PDB entry 6HIV | electron microscopy, 7.80 A resolution (low resolution: residue-level contacts below are approximate; hydrogen-bond / salt-bridge calls are withheld) | chains CU and CA of the 154 polymer chains in the assembly

== Chain CU ==
Molecule: bS12m
Source organism: Trypanosoma brucei brucei
Reference sequence: Q580M9 (Q580M9_TRYB2); residue numbers follow UniProt; this construct covers 1-193
Sequence (193 residues; row label = number of the first residue in the row):
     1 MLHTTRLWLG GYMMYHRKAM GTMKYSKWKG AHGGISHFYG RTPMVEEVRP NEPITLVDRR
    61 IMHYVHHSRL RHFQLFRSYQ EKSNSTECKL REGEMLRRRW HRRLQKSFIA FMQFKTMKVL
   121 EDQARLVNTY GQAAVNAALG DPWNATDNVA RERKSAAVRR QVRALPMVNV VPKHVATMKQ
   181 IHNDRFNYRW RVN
Not modelled in the structure: 1-9

== Chain CA ==
Molecule: 9s rRNA
Source organism: Trypanosoma brucei brucei
Sequence (621 nucleotides; each row starts with the number of its first residue):
     1 UAAAUUAUGG UCAAUUGUUA GUAUUCAUAU UAAUUUUUUU AAAUGUUUUA UCAUUUUAUA
    61 AAGGUUUAUU UUUGAAAGAU UUUUUGUAUA AAAUUUUAGG AAUAGUUAAU AAUAAUUUAU
   121 AAUUUUGAUU AGAUUGUUUU GUUAAUGCUA UUAGAUGGGU GUGGAAAAAU AAAAAAAAUA
   181 AUUAAUAUAU AUCAAUAAUA AAUUAAAUUA AUCUAUUAGU CAGAAAUGGA UGCCAGCCGU
   241 UGCGGUAAUU UCUAUGCUUU UAAAUAUUAU ACAAUUAUCA UAUUAAAUUG UUAAGUGUUG
   301 AUUUAACCAA UAAAAAUAUA AAUAAUUUUU AUUUGUUUUU AAACACCAUU AGGUAUAUGC
   361 AAAUAUAAAA UUAUAGUAAU UAUAAAUUAU AUUAUAUUAU AUUUAUUCAU AUAAUUAAUA
   421 GGAUAAUAUU UGUAGUUUUU GAUACCAUGA UAAGGAUUAU AAAUUGAAAG UGUUAAUAUC
   481 AUAAUCAAAA UUUAUUAUUU AUAUUAAAUA UGUAUGUGUA GAUAAAAUAA GAAAUUAAAA
   541 AGGUAUUGUU GCCCACCAAU UUUUAUAAUA AAAAUAACGU GCAGUAAUUA AUAUAUUUAU
   601 AAAAAUAUAU UUUUUUUUUU U
Construct notes: conflict U298 (C2839 in 343546), U473 (G3014 in 343546); expression tag (614-621)
Bound ions: Mg2+ site 1 near A27 (its only coordinating residue here); Mg2+ site 2: A61, A155; Mg2+ site 3 near U65 (its only coordinating residue here); Mg2+ site 4 near A68 (its only coordinating residue here); Mg2+ site 5 near A76 (its only coordinating residue here); Mg2+ site 6: A224, A225; Mg2+ site 7: U281, A367; Mg2+ site 8 near U339 (its only coordinating residue here); Mg2+ site 9 near A385 (its only coordinating residue here); Mg2+ site 10: A386, U387; Mg2+ site 11 near A541 (its only coordinating residue here); Mg2+ site 12 near U563 (its only coordinating residue here); 4 more Mg2+ sites not listed
Ligand contacts:
  - spermidine (SPD), molecule 1: A27, U28, G239, A266, U267, U268
  - spermidine (SPD), molecule 2: A218, U259, U261, A262, A263, A264
  - spermidine (SPD), molecule 3: U398, A399, U457, U458, A459
  - spermidine (SPD), molecule 4: A452, A453, G454, G466, A467, A468, A469, G470
  - spermine (SPM): U66, U67, U95, U96, U97, U125, U126, G127, A128, U129

== Interface between chain CU and chain CA ==
Residue-residue contacts (85):
  Gly10(CU) with A312(CA); C344(CA)
  Gly11(CU) with A312(CA); A313(CA); A343(CA); C344(CA)
  Tyr12(CU) with A312(CA); A313(CA)
  Met13(CU) with A314(CA)
  Met14(CU) with A313(CA); A314(CA)
  His16(CU) with C344(CA); A345(CA)
  Arg17(CU) with U303(CA)
  Lys18(CU) with U303(CA)
  Ala19(CU) with A312(CA); A313(CA)
  Met20(CU) with A313(CA)
  Gly21(CU) with U302(CA)
  Thr22(CU) with A301(CA); U302(CA)
  Met23(CU) with G300(CA); A301(CA); U302(CA)
  Lys24(CU) with G300(CA)
  Tyr25(CU) with A310(CA); U311(CA); A312(CA)
  Ser26(CU) with U311(CA); A312(CA)
  Lys27(CU) with U296(CA); G297(CA); U311(CA); A312(CA)
  Trp28(CU) with U296(CA); G297(CA); A313(CA)
  Lys29(CU) with G295(CA); U296(CA); U311(CA); A312(CA); A313(CA)
  Gly30(CU) with G295(CA)
  His37(CU) with G295(CA); A313(CA); A314(CA)
  Arg41(CU) with A293(CA); A294(CA); A315(CA)
  Tyr64(CU) with U621(CA)
  His67(CU) with U618(CA); U621(CA)
  Ser68(CU) with U618(CA)
  Arg69(CU) with U617(CA); U618(CA)
  Tyr79(CU) with U304(CA)
  Ser83(CU) with U608(CA)
  Asn84(CU) with A609(CA)
  Ser85(CU) with A609(CA); U610(CA)
  Lys89(CU) with A590(CA); U611(CA); U613(CA)
  Arg97(CU) with U615(CA); U616(CA); U617(CA)
  Arg98(CU) with U617(CA); U618(CA); U619(CA)
  His101(CU) with U617(CA)
  Arg102(CU) with U619(CA)
  Gln105(CU) with U619(CA)
  Met178(CU) with A305(CA)
  Lys179(CU) with A305(CA)
  Arg189(CU) with A391(CA); A540(CA); A541(CA); U615(CA); U616(CA)
  Trp190(CU) with U614(CA)
  Arg191(CU) with U616(CA)
  Val192(CU) with U613(CA); U615(CA); U616(CA)
  Asn193(CU) with A590(CA)
Interface residues without a listed pair, chain CU (49 interface residues in all): His63, Thr86, Glu94, Trp100, Thr177, Gln180

== Summary ==
49 residues of chain CU face 36 of chain CA across their interface. Bound to chain CA: 4 copies of spermidine
and spermine. The Mg2+ site 2 is built by A61(CA) and A155(CA). The Mg2+ site 6 is built by A224(CA) and
A225(CA).
Here chain CU is bS12m and chain CA is 9s rRNA, both from Trypanosoma brucei brucei. Entry 6HIV (Cryo-EM
structure of the Trypanosoma brucei mitochondrial ribosome - This entry contains the complete mitoribosome)
was determined by electron microscopy, deposited together with 6HIW, 6HIX, 6HIY and 6HIZ.
